Entry 6WLE (X-ray diffraction, 3.00 A resolution); this record covers chains B and D.

# Chain B (and D)
Protein: Adagio protein 1
Organism: Arabidopsis thaliana
Notes: chain D of this document is another copy of the same molecule, construct and numbering; everything in this record applies to it too
Reference sequence: Q94BT6 (ADO1_ARATH); residues -27 to 162 here correspond to UniProt positions 1-190 (UniProt number = residue number + 28)
Chain sequence (190 residues; numbered -27 to 162; the number before each row is that of its first residue; numbers below 1 keep their minus sign (Met-27 is residue -27)):
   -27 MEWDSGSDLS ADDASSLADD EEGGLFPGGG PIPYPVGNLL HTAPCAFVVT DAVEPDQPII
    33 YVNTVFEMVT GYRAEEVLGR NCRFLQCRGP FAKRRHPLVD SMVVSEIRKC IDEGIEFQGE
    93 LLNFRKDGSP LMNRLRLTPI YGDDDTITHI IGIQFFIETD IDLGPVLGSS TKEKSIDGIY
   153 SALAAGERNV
Disordered / not traced: -27 to 6, 137-162
Sequence notes: engineered mutation Ala18 (Gly46 in Q94BT6); conflict Arg52 (Gly80 in Q94BT6)
Curated features (UniProtKB/Swiss-Prot):
  - modified residue: Cys54 (S-4a-FMN cysteine)
Small-molecule neighbours: FMN (flavin mononucleotide): Thr22, Gln29, Asn53, Cys54, Arg55, Leu57, Gln58, Val76, Ile79, Arg80, Ile83, Leu93, Asn95, Asn105, Leu107, Leu109, Ile122, Ile123, Gly124, Gln126
Reported in the primary citation:
  - self-association interface (contacts with another copy of this molecule): Ile123
  - mutagenesis - G18A, Q126L: unchanged binding to GI

# Interface between chain B and chain D
Pairs across the interface (28; chain B residue first):
  His13(B) with Arg106(D), hydrogen bond (backbone-side chain); Phe127(D)
  Thr14(B) with Phe127(D)
  Ala15(B) with Phe127(D), hydrophobic
  Cys17(B) with Cys17(D), disulfide
  Phe19(B) with Ile125(D), hydrophobic
  Val25(B) with Asp115(D)
  Glu26(B) with Asp115(D)
  Ile32(B) with Ile112(D), hydrophobic
  Tyr33(B) with Thr110(D)
  Arg106(B) with His13(D), hydrogen bond (side chain-backbone)
  Arg108(B) with Tyr33(D); Asn35(D); Thr36(D)
  Thr110(B) with Tyr33(D)
  Ile112(B) with His121(D)
  Tyr113(B) with His121(D), hydrogen bond (backbone-side chain)
  Asp115(B) with Asp23(D); Val25(D); Glu26(D)
  Thr120(B) with His121(D)
  His121(B) with Ile112(D); Tyr113(D), hydrogen bond (side chain-backbone); Thr120(D)
  Ile123(B) with Ile123(D), hydrophobic
  Ile125(B) with Phe19(D), hydrophobic
  Phe127(B) with Thr14(D); Ala15(D), hydrophobic
Other interface residues (no listed pair), chain B (25 interface residues in all): Pro16, Val21, Glu88, Glu92, Gly114
Other interface residues (no listed pair), chain D (26 interface residues in all): Pro16, Val21, Ile32, Glu92, Gly114
Cross-chain cystine bridges: Cys17(B)-Cys17(D)

# In short
Chain B and chain D form an interface of 25 and 26 residues respectively; the contacts include 1 disulfide
bond and 4 hydrogen bonds. Among the polar pairs are His13(B)-Arg106(D) and Tyr113(B)-His121(D). Chain B binds
flavin mononucleotide. From the paper: G18A and Q126L of chain B leave binding to GI unchanged; a
self-association interface involving Ile123(B).
Chain B and chain D are both Adagio protein 1 (Arabidopsis thaliana); the structure, Crystal structure of the
Zeitlupe light-state mimic G46A, was determined by X-ray diffraction together with 6WLP from the same study.
